Entry 8Z47 (X-ray diffraction, 1.86 A resolution); this record covers chain A.

# Chain A
Molecule: Beta-galactosidase
Organism: Bacteroides xylanisolvens XB1A
UniProt: D6CYU7 (D6CYU7_9BACE); numbering as in UniProt (aligned over 9-550)
Sequence (551 residues; each row starts with the number of its first residue):
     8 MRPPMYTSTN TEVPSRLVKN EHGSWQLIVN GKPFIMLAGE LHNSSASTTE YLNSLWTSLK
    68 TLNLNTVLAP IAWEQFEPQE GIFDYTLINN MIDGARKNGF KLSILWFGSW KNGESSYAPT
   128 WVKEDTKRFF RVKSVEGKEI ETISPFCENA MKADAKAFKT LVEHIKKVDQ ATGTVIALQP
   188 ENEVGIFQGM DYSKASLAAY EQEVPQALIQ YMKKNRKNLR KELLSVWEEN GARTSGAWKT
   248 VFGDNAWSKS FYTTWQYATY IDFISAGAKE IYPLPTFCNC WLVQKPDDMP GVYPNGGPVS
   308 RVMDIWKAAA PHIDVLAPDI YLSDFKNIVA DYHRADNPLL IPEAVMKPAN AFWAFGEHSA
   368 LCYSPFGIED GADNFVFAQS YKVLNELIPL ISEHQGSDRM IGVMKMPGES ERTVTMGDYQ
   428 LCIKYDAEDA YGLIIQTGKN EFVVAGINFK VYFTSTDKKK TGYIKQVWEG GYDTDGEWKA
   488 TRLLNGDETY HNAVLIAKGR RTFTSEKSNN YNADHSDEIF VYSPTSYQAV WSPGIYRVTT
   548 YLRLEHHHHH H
Disordered / not traced: 8-19, 510-537, 551-558
Differences from the reference sequence: initiating methionine (8); expression tag (551-558)
Residues lining bound ligands: alpha-D-galactopyranose (GLA): Glu47, Asn50, Lys118, Asn119, Asn189, Glu190, Asn286, Asp326, Tyr328, Glu350, Phe373, Asp494
Reported in the primary citation:
  - binding site for alpha-D-galactopyranose: Asp494
  - mutagenesis - W288A: decreased catalytic activity on beta-Gal2
  - mutagenesis - W288A: decreased catalytic activity on beta-Gal3
  - mutagenesis - W288A: abolished catalytic activity (transglycosylation activity)
  - mutagenesis - W288A/E350G: abolished catalytic activity on galactose and d-fucose
  - mutagenesis - W288A: increased catalytic activity on LG

# Overview
Chain A binds alpha-D-galactopyranose. The paper reports a binding site for alpha-D-galactopyranose at Asp494;
W288A reduces catalytic activity on beta-Gal2.
Chain A is Beta-galactosidase (Bacteroides xylanisolvens XB1A); the structure, Beta-galactosidase from
Bacteroides xylanisolvens (ligand-free), was determined by X-ray diffraction together with 8Z43 and 8Z48 from
the same study.
